Entry 6QXT (electron microscopy, 8.90 A resolution (very low resolution: no residue pairs are listed; an interface is given only as per-side residue counts)); this record covers chains K and N of the 54 polymer chains in the assembly.

== Chain K (and N) ==
Name: CRISPR-associated endoribonuclease Cas2
From: Streptococcus thermophilus
Notes: EC 3.1.-.-; chain N of this document is another copy of the same molecule, construct and numbering; everything in this record applies to it too
UniProtKB: G3ECR3 (CAS2_STRTR); residues 1-114 here = UniProt positions 1-114
Chain sequence (114 residues; each row starts with the number of its first residue):
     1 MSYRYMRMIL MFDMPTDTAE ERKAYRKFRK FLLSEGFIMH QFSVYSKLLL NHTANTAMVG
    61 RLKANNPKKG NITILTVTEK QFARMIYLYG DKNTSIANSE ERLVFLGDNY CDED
Not modelled in the structure: 1-5, 91-99, 111-114

== How chain K and chain N interact ==
At this resolution (9 A) residue pairs are not listed: 24 residues of chain K and 27 of chain N lie at the interface.

== Summary ==
Chain K and chain N form an interface of 24 and 27 residues respectively.
Both chains are CRISPR-associated endoribonuclease Cas2 (Streptococcus thermophilus). Entry 6QXT
(Cas1-Cas2-Csn2-DNA dimer complex from the Type II-A CRISPR-Cas system) was determined by electron microscopy,
deposited together with 6QXF and 6QY3.
